1C0W - chains F and A of the 6 polymer chains in the assembly; structure by X-ray diffraction, 3.20 A resolution.

# Chain F
Molecule: 21-nt DNA strand
Sequence (21 nucleotides; each row starts with the number of its first residue):
   501 ATTAGGTTAG GCTACCCTAA T

# Chain A
Molecule: Diphtheria toxin repressor
From: Corynebacterium diphtheriae
UniProtKB: P33120 (DTXR_CORDI); numbering as in UniProt (aligned over 2-226)
Sequence (225 residues; numbered 2 to 226; the number before each row is that of its first residue):
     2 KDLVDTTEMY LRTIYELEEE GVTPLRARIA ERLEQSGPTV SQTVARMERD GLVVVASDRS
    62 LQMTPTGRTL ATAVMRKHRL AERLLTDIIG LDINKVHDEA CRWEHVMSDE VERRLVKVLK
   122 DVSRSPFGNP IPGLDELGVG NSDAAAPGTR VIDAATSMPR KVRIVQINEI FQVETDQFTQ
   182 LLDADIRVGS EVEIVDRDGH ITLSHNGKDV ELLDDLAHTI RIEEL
Not modelled in the structure: 141-164, 186-210, 224-226
Ion coordination: Co2+ site 1: Met10, Cys102, Glu105, His106; Co2+ site 2: His79, Glu83, His98, Glu170, Gln173

# Chain F / chain A interface
Pairs across the interface (16):
  DA509(F) - Arg47(A)  sugar contact
  DA509(F) - Arg50(A)  salt bridge to the phosphate
  DG510(F) - Thr7(A)  hydrogen bond to the phosphate
  DG510(F) - Gln43(A)  base contact
  DG510(F) - Arg47(A)  salt bridge to the phosphate
  DG511(F) - Leu4(A)  phosphate contact
  DG511(F) - Thr7(A)  phosphate contact
  DG511(F) - Gln36(A)  hydrogen bond to the phosphate
  DG511(F) - Thr40(A)  sugar contact
  DG511(F) - Gln43(A)  base contact
  DC512(F) - Gln36(A)  phosphate contact
  DC512(F) - Ser37(A)  hydrogen bond to the phosphate
  DC512(F) - Thr40(A)  hydrogen bond to the phosphate
  DT513(F) - Ser37(A)  base contact
  DT513(F) - Pro39(A)  base contact
  DA514(F) - Pro39(A)  base contact
Interface residues without a listed pair, chain A (12 interface residues in all): Thr8, Glu35, Thr44

# Overview
6 residues of chain F and 12 residues of chain A are in contact, with 4 hydrogen bonds and 2 salt bridges.
Among the polar pairs are DG510(F)-Thr7(A), DG511(F)-Gln36(A) and DC512(F)-Ser37(A). Met10(A), Cys102(A),
Glu105(A) and His106(A) coordinate Co2+ site 1.
Here chain F is a 21-nt DNA strand and chain A is Diphtheria toxin repressor (Corynebacterium diphtheriae).
Entry 1C0W (Crystal structure of the cobalt-activated diphtheria toxin repressor-DNA complex reveals a metal
binding sh-like domain) was determined by X-ray diffraction.
